Entry 2QEX (X-ray diffraction, 2.90 A resolution); this record covers chains 0 and 1 of the 31 polymer chains in the assembly.

[Chain 0]
Molecule: 23S ribosomal RNA
From: Haloarcula marismortui
Sequence (2772 nucleotides; row label = number of the first residue in the row; note: 151 numbers in that range are skipped by the numbering (no residue carries them; nothing is unmodelled there)):
     1 GUUGGCUACU AUGCCAGCUG GUGGAUUGCU CGGCUCAGGC GCUGAUGAAG GACGUGCCAA
    61 GCUGCGAUAA GCCAUGGGGA GCCGCACGGA GGCGAAGAAC CAUGGAUUUC CGAAUGAGAA
   121 UCUCU
   128 AACAAUUGCU UCGCGCAAUG AGGAACCCCG AGAACUGAAA CAUCUCAGUA UCGGGAGGAA
   188 CAGAAAACGC AAUGUGAUGU CGUUAGUAAC CGCGAGUGAA CGCGAUACAG CCCAAACCGA
   248 AGCCCUCACG GGCAAUGUGG UGUCAGGGCU ACCUCUCAUC AGCCGACCGU CUCGACGAAG
   308 UCUCUUGGAA CAGAGCGUGA UACAGGGUGA CAACCCCGUA CUCGAGACCA GUACGACGUG
   368 CGGUAGUGCC AGAGUAGCGG GGGUUGGAUA UCCCUCGCGA AUAACGCAGG CAUCGACUGC
   428 GAAGGCUAAA CACAACCUGA GACCGAUAGU GAACAAGUAG UGUGAACGAA CGCUGCAAAG
   488 UACCCUCAGA AGGGAGGCGA AAUAGAGCAU GAAAUCAGUU GGCGAUCGAG CGACAGGGCA
   548 UACAAGGUCC CUCGACGAAU GACCGACGCG CGAGCGUCCA GUAAGACUCA CGGGAAGCCG
   608 AUGUUCUGUC GUACGUUUUG AAAAACGAGC CAGGGAGUGU GUCUGCAUGG CAAGUCUAAC
   668 CGGAGUAUCC GGGGAGGCAC AGGGAAACCG ACAUGGCCGC AGGGCUU
   716 GCCCGAGGGC CGCCGUCUUC AAGGGCGGGG AGCCAUGUGG ACACGACCCG AAUCCGGACG
   776 AUCUACGCAU GGACAAGAUG AAGCGUGCCG AAAGGCACGU GGAAGUCUGU UAGAGUUGGU
   836 GUCCUACAAU ACCCUCUCGU GAUCUAUGUG UAGGGGUGAA AGGCCCAUCG AGUCCGGCAA
   896 CAGCUGGUUC CAAUCGAAAC AUGUCGAAGC AUGACCUCCG CCGAGGUAGU CUGUGAGGUA
   956 GAGCGACCGA UUGGU
   999 CCUGUCAAAC UCCAAACUUA CAGACGCCGU UUGACGCGGG GAUUCCGGUG CGCGGGGUAA
  1059 GCCUGUGUAC CAGGAGGGGA ACAACCCAGA GAUAGGUUAA GGUCCCCAAG UGUGGAUUAA
  1119 GUGUAAUCCU CUGAAGGUGG UCUCGAGCCC UAGACAGCCG GGAGGUGAGC UUAGAAGCAG
  1179 CUACCCUCUA AGAAAAGCGU AACAGCUUAC CGGCCGAGGU UUGAGGCGCC CAAAAUGAUC
  1239 GGGACUCAAA UCCACCACCG AGACCUGUCC GUACCACUCA UACUGGUAAU CGAGUAGAUU
  1299 GGCGCUCUAA UUGGAUGGAA GUAGGGGUGA AAACUCCUAU GGACCGAUUA GUGACGAAAA
  1359 UCCUGGCCAU AGUAGCAGCG AUAGUCGGGU GAGAACCCCG ACGGCCUAAU GGAUAAGGGU
  1419 UCCUCAGCAC UGCUGAUCAG CUGAGGGUUA GCCGGUCCUA AGUCAUACCG CAACUCGACU
  1479 AUGACGAAAU GGGAAACGGG UUAAUAUUCC CGUGCCACUA UGCAGUGAAA GUUGACGCCC
  1539 UGGGGUCGAU CACGCUGGGC A
  1561 UCGCCCAGUC GAACCGUCCA ACUCCGUGGA AGCCGUAAUG GCAGGAAGCG GACGAACGGC
  1621 GGCAUAGGGA AACGUGAUUC AACCUGGGGC CCAUGAAAAG ACGAGCAUAG UGUCCGUACC
  1681 GAGAACCGAC ACAGGUGUCC AUGGCGGCGA AAGCCAAGGC CUGUCGGGAG CAACCAACGU
  1741 UAGGGAAUUC GGCAAGUUAG UCCCGUACCU UCGGAAGAAG GGAUGCCUGC UCCGGAACGG
  1801 AGCAGGUCGC AGUGACUCGG AAGCUCGGAC UGUCUAGUAA CAACAUAGGU GACCGCAAAU
  1861 CCGCAAGGAC UCGUACGGUC ACUGAAUCCU GCCCAGUGCA GGUAUCUGAA CACCUCGUAC
  1921 AAGAGGACGA AGGACCUGUC AACGGCGGGG G
  1964 UCUUAAGGUA GCGUAGUACC UUGCCGCAUC AGUAGCGGCU UGCAUGAAUG GAUUAACCAG
  2024 AGCUUCACUG UCCCAACGUU GGGCCCGGUG AACUGUACAU UCCAGUGCGG AGUCUGGAGA
  2084 CACCCAGGGG GAAGCGAAGA CCCUAUGGAG CUUUACUGCA GGCUGUCGCU GAG
  2237 GACUCUCACU CCGGGAGGAG GACACCGAUA GCCGGGCAGU UUGACUGGGG CGGUACGCGC
  2297 UCGAAAAGAU AUCGAGCGCG CCCUAUGGCU AUCUCAGCCG GG
  2344 GACCCGGCGA AGAGUGCAAG AGCAAAAGAU AGCUUGACAG UGUUCUUCCC AACGAGGAAC
  2404 GCUGACGCGA AAGCGUGGUC UAGCGAACCA AUUAGCCUGC UUGAUGCGGG CAAUUGAUGA
  2464 CAGAAAAGCU ACCCUAGGGA UAACAGAGUC GUCACUCGCA AGAGCACAUA UCGACCGAGU
  2524 GGCUUGCUAC CUCGAUGUCG GUUCCCUCCA UCCUGCCCGU GCAGAAGCGG GCAAGGGUGA
  2584 GGUUGUUCGC CUAUUAAAGG AGGUCGUGAG CUGGGUUUAG ACCGUCGUGA GACAGGUCGG
  2644 CUGCUAUCUA CUGGGUGUGU A
  2667 GGUGUCUGAC AAGAACGACC GUAUAGUACG AGAGGAACUA CGGUUGGUGG CCACUGGUGU
  2727 ACCGGUUGUU CGAGAGAGCA CGUGCCGGGU AGCCACGCCA CACGGGGUAA GAGCUGAACG
  2787 CAUCUAAGCU CGAAACCCAC UUGGAAAAGA GACACCGCCG AGGUCCCGCG UACAAGACGC
  2847 GGUCGAUAGA CUCGGGGUGU GCGCGUCGAG GUAACGAGAC GUUAAGCCCA CGAGCACUAA
  2907 CAGACCAAAG CCAUCAU
Unresolved in the structure: 1-9, 2915-2923
Modified / non-standard residues: 1MA (6-hydro-1-methyladenosine-5'-monophosphate) at position 628, OMU (o2'-methyluridine 5'-monophosphate) at position 2587, OMG (o2'-methylguanosine-5'-monophosphate) at position 2588, UR3 (3-methyluridine-5'-monophoshate) at position 2619, PSU (pseudouridine-5'-monophosphate) at position 2621
Metal / ion sites: Mg2+ site 1 near G28 (its only coordinating residue here); Na+ site 1: C40, G41, C443; Na+ site 2: G56, G61; Na+ site 3: G66, U107, U108; Mg2+ site 2 near U115 (its only coordinating residue here); Na+ site 4: C130, U146, G147; Na+ site 5 near C141 (its only coordinating residue here); Mg2+ site 3: C162, U2276; K+ site 1: C162, U163, U172; Mg2+ site 4: A165, A167, C168; Na+ site 6: A165, A166, A167; Mg2+ site 5: A166, G219; 64 more Na+ sites not listed; 88 more Mg2+ sites not listed; 1 more K+ sites not listed
Residues lining bound ligands: negamycin: U22, G24, U510, A511, C515, A516, U517, G518, U1338, G1339

[Chain 1]
Name: 50S ribosomal protein L37e
From: Haloarcula marismortui
UniProtKB: P32410 (RL37_HALMA); residues 0-56 here correspond to UniProt positions 1-57 (UniProt number = residue number + 1)
Amino-acid sequence (57 residues; row label = number of the first residue in the row; numbering starts at 0):
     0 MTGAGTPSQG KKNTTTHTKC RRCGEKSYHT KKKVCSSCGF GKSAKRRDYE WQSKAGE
Unresolved in the structure: 0
Metal / ion sites: Cd2+: Cys19, Cys22, Cys34, Cys37

[How chain 0 and chain 1 interact]
Residue-residue contacts - 113 pairs, chain 0 then chain 1:
  A49(0) with Arg45(1), base contact
  G50(0) with Arg21(1), hydrogen bond to the base; Arg45(1), sugar contact
  G51(0) with Cys22(1), sugar contact; Gly23(1), sugar contact
  A52(0) with Lys18(1), sugar contact
  C111(0) with Arg20(1), hydrogen bond to the sugar
  G112(0) with Arg20(1), salt bridge to the phosphate; Arg21(1), phosphate contact
  A113(0) with Arg21(1), salt bridge to the phosphate; Phe39(1), phosphate contact; Ala43(1), phosphate contact
  A119(0) with Arg20(1), base contact
  A120(0) with Thr17(1), base contact; Lys18(1), hydrogen bond to the sugar; Arg20(1), salt bridge to the phosphate; Tyr27(1), hydrogen bond to the phosphate; Thr29(1), hydrogen bond to the base; Lys32(1), salt bridge to the phosphate
  U121(0) with Lys18(1), base contact; Cys19(1), base contact; Arg20(1), sugar contact; Gly23(1), base contact
  A148(0) with Ala43(1), sugar contact; Lys44(1), salt bridge to the phosphate
  G149(0) with Lys44(1), phosphate contact; Arg45(1), hydrogen bond to the phosphate
  A177(0) with Ala54(1), phosphate contact
  U178(0) with Glu49(1), phosphate contact; Trp50(1), phosphate contact; Ala54(1), phosphate contact
  C179(0) with Tyr48(1), phosphate contact; Glu49(1), hydrogen bond to the phosphate
  G182(0) with Lys44(1), phosphate contact
  U470(0) with Thr15(1), hydrogen bond to the sugar; His16(1), sugar contact; Lys25(1), hydrogen bond to the phosphate
  G471(0) with His16(1), hydrogen bond to the sugar; Lys25(1), salt bridge to the phosphate; Ser26(1), phosphate contact; Ser35(1), hydrogen bond to the sugar
  A472(0) with Ser26(1), hydrogen bond to the phosphate; Ser35(1), sugar contact; Ser36(1), phosphate contact; Arg46(1), hydrogen bond to the sugar
  A473(0) with Arg46(1), salt bridge to the phosphate; Gln51(1), hydrogen bond to the phosphate
  G771(0) with Trp50(1), base contact
  G772(0) with Tyr48(1), sugar contact; Trp50(1), hydrogen bond to the sugar
  A773(0) with Arg46(1), hydrogen bond to the sugar; Tyr48(1), hydrogen bond to the phosphate; Trp50(1), sugar contact
  C774(0) with Ser35(1), phosphate contact; Arg46(1), salt bridge to the phosphate
  G775(0) with His16(1), salt bridge to the phosphate; Ser35(1), phosphate contact
  A776(0) with His28(1), salt bridge to the phosphate; Lys31(1), salt bridge to the phosphate
  U777(0) with Lys11(1), base contact; Asn12(1), hydrogen bond to the base; Thr13(1), hydrogen bond to the base; Thr15(1), base contact
  C778(0) with Ser7(1), sugar contact
  U779(0) with Lys10(1), salt bridge to the phosphate
  A843(0) with Thr5(1), sugar contact
  U845(0) with Gly2(1), sugar contact; Gly4(1), phosphate contact; Thr5(1), hydrogen bond to the phosphate
  A846(0) with Pro6(1), phosphate contact
  G863(0) with Lys30(1), salt bridge to the phosphate
  U864(0) with Lys30(1), salt bridge to the phosphate
  C881(0) with Lys11(1), hydrogen bond to the base
  A882(0) with Ala3(1), sugar contact; Gly4(1), base contact; Thr5(1), base contact
  C890(0) with Trp50(1), hydrogen bond to the sugar
  G891(0) with Trp50(1), sugar contact; Ser52(1), sugar contact; Lys53(1), salt bridge to the phosphate; Ala54(1), phosphate contact
  G892(0) with Lys53(1), salt bridge to the phosphate; Ala54(1), hydrogen bond to the phosphate
  C893(0) with Lys53(1), phosphate contact
  A894(0) with Lys53(1), salt bridge to the phosphate
  A1414(0) with Asn12(1), hydrogen bond to the sugar
  G1415(0) with Asn12(1), sugar contact; Thr14(1), hydrogen bond to the phosphate
  U1473(0) with Lys41(1), hydrogen bond to the base; Ser42(1), base contact; Lys44(1), base contact
  C1474(0) with Lys41(1), phosphate contact
  C1687(0) with Gln8(1), hydrogen bond to the sugar; Gly9(1), hydrogen bond to the base; Lys11(1), sugar contact
  G1688(0) with Thr5(1), sugar contact; Gln8(1), sugar contact
  G1694(0) with Thr5(1), hydrogen bond to the base; Pro6(1), sugar contact; Gly9(1), base contact
  G1695(0) with Pro6(1), hydrogen bond to the sugar; Gly9(1), hydrogen bond to the base; Lys10(1), sugar contact
  U1696(0) with Gly9(1), sugar contact; Lys10(1), sugar contact
  A1836(0) with Thr1(1), hydrogen bond to the sugar; Gly2(1), sugar contact; Ala3(1), hydrogen bond to the sugar; Ser7(1), base contact
  G1837(0) with Thr1(1), hydrogen bond to the phosphate; Gly2(1), base contact; Ala3(1), hydrogen bond to the base; Gly4(1), base contact
Also at the interface, not in a pair above, chain 0 (58 interface residues in all): A114, G181, A844, U862, U883, A1463
Also at the interface, not in a pair above, chain 1 (48 interface residues in all): Gly40

[Summary]
58 residues of chain 0 face 48 of chain 1 across their interface; the contacts include 35 hydrogen bonds and
17 salt bridges. Polar contacts include G50(0)-Arg21(1), A120(0)-Thr29(1) and U777(0)-Asn12(1). Ligands of
chain 0: negamycin. C40(0), G41(0) and C443(0) form the Na+ site 1.
Chain 0 is 23S ribosomal RNA and chain 1 is 50S ribosomal protein L37e, both from Haloarcula marismortui; the
structure, Negamycin Binds to the Wall of the Nascent Chain Exit Tunnel of the 50S Ribosomal Subunit, was
determined by X-ray diffraction.
